Entry 6CAP (X-ray diffraction, 3.40 A resolution); this record covers chains A and P of the 23 polymer chains in the assembly.

[Chain A]
Molecule: 16S Ribosomal RNA rRNA
From: Thermus thermophilus (strain HB8 / ATCC 27634 / DSM 579)
Sequence (1522 nucleotides; numbered 0 to 1544 plus 19 insertion-coded residues; 42 numbers in that range are skipped by the numbering (no residue carries them; nothing is unmodelled there); the number before each row is that of its first residue; a row labelled like 190A-190L holds insertion residues (190A, then the next letters in order); numbering starts at 0):
     0 UUUGUUGGAGAGUCUGAUCCUGGCUCAGGGUGAACGCUGGCGGCGUGCCU
    50 AAGACAUGCAAGUCGUGCGGG
    73 CCGCGGGGUUUU
    88 ACUCCG
    95 UGGUC
   101 AGCGGCGGACGGGUGAGUAACGCGUGGGU
  129A G
   130 ACCUACCCGGAAGAGGGGGACAACCCGGGGAAACUCGGGCUAAUCCCCCA
   180 UGUGGACCCGC
190A-190L CCCUUGGGGUGU
   191 GUCCAAAGGGCUUU
   216 GCCCGCUUCCGGAUGGGCCCGCGUCCCAUCAGCUAGUUGGUGGGGUAAUG
   266 GCCCACCAAGGCGACGACGGGUAGCCGGUCUGAGAGGAUGGCCGGCCACA
   316 GGGGCACUGAGACACGGGCCCCACUCCUACGGGAGGCAGCAGUUAGGAAU
   366 CUUCCGCAAUGGGCGCAAGCCUGACGGAGCGACGCCGCUUGGAGGAAGAA
   416 GCCCUUCGGGGUGUAAACUCCUGAA
   442 CCCGGGACGAAACCCCCGACGA
   474 GGGGACUGACGGUACCGGG
   494 GUAAUAGCGCCGGCCAACUCCGUGCCAGCAGCCXCGGUAAUACGGAGGGC
   544 GCGAGCGUUACCCGGAUUCACUGGGCGUAAAGGGCGUGUAGGCGGCCUGG
   594 GGCGUCCCAUGUGAAAGACCACGGCUCAACCGUGGGGGAGCGUGGGAUAC
   644 GCUCAGGCUAGACGGUGGGAGAGGGUGGUGGAAUUCCCGGAGUAGCGGUG
   694 AAAUGCGCAGAUACCGGGAGGAACGCCGAUGGCGAAGGCAGCCACCUGGU
   744 CCACCCGUGACGCUGAGGCGCGAAAGCGUGGGGAGCAAACCGGAUUAGAU
   794 ACCCGGGUAGUCCACGCCCUAAACGAUGCGCGCUAGGUCUCUGGGUCU
   848 CCUGGGGGCCGAAGCUAACGCGUUAAGCGCGCCGCCUGGGGAGUACGGCC
   898 GCAAGGCUGAAACUCAAAGGAAUUGACGGGGGCCCGCACAAGCGGUGGAG
   948 CAUGUGGUUUAAUUCGAAGXAACGCGAAGAACCUUACCAGGCCUUGACAU
   998 GCUAGG
 1003A G
  1004 AACCCGGGUGAAAGCCUGGGGUGCCCC
1030A-1030D GCGA
  1031 GGGGAGCCCUAGCACAGGUGCUGCAUGGCCGUCGUCAGCUCGUGCCGUGA
  1081 GGUGUUGGGUUAAGUCCCGCAACGAGCGCAACCCCCGCCGUUAGUUGCCA
  1131 GCGGUUCGGCCGGGCACUCUAACGGGACUGCCCGCGAAA
  1171 GCGGGAGGAAGGAGGGGACGACGUCUGGUCAGCAUGGCCCUUACGGCCUG
  1221 GGCGACACACGUGCUACAAUGCCCACUACAAAGCGAUGCCACCCGGCAAC
  1271 GGGGAGCUAAUCGCAAAAAGGUGGGCCCAGUUCGGAUUGGGGUCUGCAAC
  1321 CCGACCCCAUGAAGCCGGAAUCGCUAGUAAUCGCGGAUCAG
 1361A C
  1362 CAUGCCGCGGUGAAUACGUUCCCGGGCCUUGUACACACXGCCXGUXACGC
  1412 CAUGGGAGCGGGCUCUACCCGAAGUCGCCGGG
  1446 AGCCUACGGG
  1459 CAGGCGCCGAGGGUAGGGCCCGUGACUGGGGCGAAGUCGUAACAAGGUAG
  1509 CUGUACCGGAAGGUGCGGCUGGAUCACCUCCUUUCU
Not modelled in the structure: 0-4, 1534-1538
Modified residues: PSU (pseudouridine-5'-monophosphate) at position 516, G7M (N7-methyl-guanosine-5'-monophosphate) at position 527, M2G (N2-dimethylguanosine-5'-monophosphate) at position 966, 5MC (5-methylcytidine-5'-monophosphate) at position 967, 2MG (2N-methylguanosine-5'-monophosphate) at position 1207, 5MC (5-methylcytidine-5'-monophosphate) at position 1400, 4OC (4n,o2'-methylcytidine-5'-monophosphate) at position 1402, 5MC (5-methylcytidine-5'-monophosphate) at position 1404, 5MC (5-methylcytidine-5'-monophosphate) at position 1407, UR3 (3-methyluridine-5'-monophoshate) at position 1498, MA6 (6N-dimethyladenosine-5'-monophoshate) at position 1518, MA6 (6N-dimethyladenosine-5'-monophoshate) at position 1519, PSU (pseudouridine-5'-monophosphate) at position 1540, PSU (pseudouridine-5'-monophosphate) at position 1541
Sequence notes: conflict C13 (U131313 in 55771382)
Ion coordination: Mg2+ site 1 near U14 (its only coordinating residue here); Mg2+ site 2 near G21 (its only coordinating residue here); Mg2+ site 3 near G22 (its only coordinating residue here); Mg2+ site 4 near G38 (its only coordinating residue here); Mg2+ site 5 near G46 (its only coordinating residue here); Mg2+ site 6: C48, G115; Mg2+ site 7: A59, U387; Mg2+ site 8: G61, U62; Mg2+ site 9 near G107 (its only coordinating residue here); Mg2+ site 10: A109, G331; Mg2+ site 11 near G111 (its only coordinating residue here); Mg2+ site 12 near G117 (its only coordinating residue here); 85 more Mg2+ sites not listed
Residues lining bound ligands: Sisomicin (SIS; (1S,2S,3R,4S,6R)-4,6-diamino-3-{[(2S,3R)-3-amino-6-(aminomethyl)-3,4-dihydro-2H-pyran-2-yl]oxy}-2-hydroxycyclohexyl 3-deoxy-4-C-methyl-3-(methylamino)-beta-L-arabinopyranoside): 5MC_1404, G1405, U1406, 5MC_1407, A1408, C1409, G1491, A1493, G1494, U1495

[Chain P]
Name: 30S ribosomal protein S16
From: Thermus thermophilus (strain HB8 / ATCC 27634 / DSM 579)
UniProtKB: Q5SJH3 (RS16_THET8); residue numbers follow UniProt; this construct covers 1-83
Amino-acid sequence (83 residues; numbered 1 to 83; the number before each row is that of its first residue):
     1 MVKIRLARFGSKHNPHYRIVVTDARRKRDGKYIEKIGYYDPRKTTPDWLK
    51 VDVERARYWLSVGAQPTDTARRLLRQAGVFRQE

[Chain A / chain P interface]
Contacting residue pairs (91):
  C43(A) - Lys12(P)  phosphate contact
  C43(A) - His13(P)  phosphate contact
  G44(A) - Ser11(P)  phosphate contact
  G44(A) - Lys12(P)  salt bridge to the phosphate
  C110(A) - Arg25(P)  hydrogen bond to the sugar
  G111(A) - Arg25(P)  sugar contact
  A134(A) - Met1(P)  base contact
  A134(A) - Arg25(P)  base contact
  C135(A) - Met1(P)  hydrogen bond to the base
  C136(A) - Gly63(P)  hydrogen bond to the sugar
  C136(A) - Gln65(P)  hydrogen bond to the sugar
  C137(A) - Ser61(P)  hydrogen bond to the sugar
  C137(A) - Val62(P)  sugar contact
  C137(A) - Gly63(P)  sugar contact
  G227(A) - Val62(P)  hydrogen bond to the base
  A228(A) - Val2(P)  sugar contact
  A228(A) - Tyr58(P)  sugar contact
  A228(A) - Trp59(P)  phosphate contact
  A228(A) - Val62(P)  sugar contact
  U229(A) - Asp23(P)  hydrogen bond to the sugar
  U229(A) - Ile33(P)  sugar contact
  U229(A) - Trp59(P)  phosphate contact
  G230(A) - Asp23(P)  sugar contact
  G230(A) - Arg25(P)  sugar contact
  G231(A) - Arg26(P)  salt bridge to the phosphate
  G309(A) - Gly30(P)  phosphate contact
  G309(A) - Lys31(P)  phosphate contact
  G310(A) - Arg26(P)  phosphate contact
  G310(A) - Lys27(P)  salt bridge to the phosphate
  G310(A) - Gly30(P)  phosphate contact
  G310(A) - Lys31(P)  sugar contact
  C311(A) - Arg26(P)  salt bridge to the phosphate
  A374(A) - Tyr17(P)  sugar contact
  U375(A) - Leu6(P)  hydrogen bond to the sugar
  U375(A) - Tyr17(P)  sugar contact
  U375(A) - Arg28(P)  hydrogen bond to the base
  U375(A) - Thr69(P)  hydrogen bond to the phosphate
  G376(A) - Arg5(P)  hydrogen bond to the phosphate
  G376(A) - Leu6(P)  hydrogen bond to the phosphate
  G376(A) - Arg28(P)  sugar contact
  G376(A) - Thr67(P)  hydrogen bond to the phosphate
  G377(A) - Lys3(P)  salt bridge to the phosphate
  G377(A) - Arg5(P)  salt bridge to the phosphate
  G377(A) - Ala24(P)  sugar contact
  G377(A) - Thr67(P)  phosphate contact
  C390(A) - Arg28(P)  hydrogen bond to the phosphate
  G391(A) - Arg8(P)  phosphate contact
  G391(A) - Arg28(P)  salt bridge to the phosphate
  G392(A) - Arg8(P)  salt bridge to the phosphate
  G392(A) - Lys12(P)  phosphate contact
  G392(A) - His13(P)  salt bridge to the phosphate
  A393(A) - Lys12(P)  salt bridge to the phosphate
  A393(A) - His13(P)  salt bridge to the phosphate
  C449(A) - Arg42(P)  hydrogen bond to the base
  C449(A) - Lys43(P)  hydrogen bond to the phosphate
  G450(A) - Pro41(P)  sugar contact
  G450(A) - Lys43(P)  salt bridge to the phosphate
  A452(A) - Lys43(P)  salt bridge to the phosphate
  A452(A) - Arg72(P)  salt bridge to the phosphate
  A453(A) - Asp68(P)  hydrogen bond to the sugar
  A453(A) - Arg72(P)  sugar contact
  C454(A) - Asp68(P)  hydrogen bond to the sugar
  G462(A) - Gln82(P)  hydrogen bond to the base
  A463(A) - Arg75(P)  salt bridge to the phosphate
  A463(A) - Phe80(P)  sugar contact
  A463(A) - Arg81(P)  sugar contact
  A463(A) - Gln82(P)  hydrogen bond to the sugar
  A463(A) - Glu83(P)  hydrogen bond to the sugar
  G474(A) - Arg75(P)  salt bridge to the phosphate
  G474(A) - Arg81(P)  sugar contact
  A607(A) - Lys31(P)  base contact
  A608(A) - Arg18(P)  hydrogen bond to the phosphate
  A608(A) - Tyr32(P)  sugar contact
  A609(A) - Arg18(P)  salt bridge to the phosphate
  G616(A) - Thr45(P)  sugar contact
  G617(A) - Asn14(P)  base contact
  G617(A) - Thr44(P)  sugar contact
  G617(A) - Thr45(P)  sugar contact
  C623(A) - Ser11(P)  sugar contact
  C624(A) - Phe9(P)  phosphate contact
  C624(A) - Gly10(P)  sugar contact
  C624(A) - Ser11(P)  sugar contact
  C624(A) - Asn14(P)  sugar contact
  C624(A) - His16(P)  sugar contact
  G625(A) - Phe9(P)  phosphate contact
  G625(A) - His16(P)  sugar contact
  U626(A) - Arg18(P)  salt bridge to the phosphate
  U626(A) - Lys35(P)  salt bridge to the phosphate
  U626(A) - Tyr38(P)  phosphate contact
  G627(A) - Lys35(P)  salt bridge to the phosphate
  G627(A) - Lys50(P)  salt bridge to the phosphate
Interface residues without a listed pair, chain A (47 interface residues in all): G112, G378, A451, G475, C483
Interface residues without a listed pair, chain P (52 interface residues in all): Pro15, Asp29, Tyr39, Leu60

[Overview]
47 residues of chain A and 52 residues of chain P are in contact, with 22 hydrogen bonds and 21 salt bridges.
Polar pairs include C135(A)-Met1(P), G227(A)-Val62(P) and U375(A)-Arg28(P). Bound to chain A: Sisomicin.
C48(A) and G115(A) form the Mg2+ site 6.
Here chain A is 16S Ribosomal RNA rRNA and chain P is 30S ribosomal protein S16, both from Thermus
thermophilus (strain HB8 / ATCC 27634 / DSM 579). Entry 6CAP (Crystal Structure of 30S ribosomal subunit from
Thermus thermophilus in complex with Sisomicin) was determined by X-ray diffraction.
